7Y1A - chains y and p of the 14 polymer chains in the assembly; structure by electron microscopy, 6.30 A resolution (low resolution: residue-level contacts below are approximate; hydrogen-bond / salt-bridge calls are withheld).

# Chain y
Molecule: B-phycoerythrin beta chain
Organism: Porphyridium purpureum
UniProt: P11393 (PHEB_PORPP); residue numbers follow UniProt; this construct covers 1-177
Sequence (177 residues; row label = number of the first residue in the row):
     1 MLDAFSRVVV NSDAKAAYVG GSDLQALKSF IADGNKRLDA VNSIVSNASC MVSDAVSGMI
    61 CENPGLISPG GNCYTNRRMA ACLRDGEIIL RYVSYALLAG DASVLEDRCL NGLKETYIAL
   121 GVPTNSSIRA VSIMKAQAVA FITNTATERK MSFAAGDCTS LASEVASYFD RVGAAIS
Modified residues: N72 (N-methyl asparagine; MEN)
UniProt features mapped onto this chain:
  - binding site (phycourobilin): C50, C61
  - binding site ((2R,3E)-phycoerythrobilin): C82, C158
  - modified residue: N72 (N4-methylasparagine)
Covalently attached groups: covalent link N72-R78
Small-molecule neighbours:
  - phycoerythrobilin (PEB), molecule 1: A32, N35, K36, L38, D39, N42, I142, T143, N144, F153, A154, A155, G156, D157, C158
  - phycoerythrobilin (PEB), molecule 2: N47, C50, S53, D54, S57, G58, C61, E62, A136, Q137, F141, T145, A146, T147, R149
  - phycoerythrobilin (PEB), molecule 3: S57, I60, I67, Y74, M79
  - phycoerythrobilin (PEB), molecule 4: L66, N72, C73, R77, R78, A81, C82, R84, D85, I88, C109, Y117, L120, V122, P123, S126, S127

# Chain p
Molecule: Phycoerythrin alpha subunit
Organism: Porphyridium purpureum
UniProt: E2IH77 (E2IH77_PORPP); residue numbers follow UniProt; this construct covers 1-164
Sequence (164 residues; each row starts with the number of its first residue):
     1 MKSVITTVVS AADAAGRFPS NSDLESIQGN IQRSAARLEA AEKLAGNHEA VVKEAGDACF
    61 AKYAYLKNPG EAGENQEKIN KCYRDVDHYM RLVNYCLVVG GTGPLDEWGI AGAREVYRTL
   121 NLPTSAYVAS IAYTRDRLCV PRDMSAQAGV EFSAYLDYLI NALS
Small-molecule neighbours:
  - phycoerythrobilin (PEB), molecule 1: R33, Q147, V150, E151
  - phycoerythrobilin (PEB), molecule 2: K43, L44, N47, V51, R137, L138, C139, R142, D143
  - phycoerythrobilin (PEB), molecule 3: A72, K78, K81, C82, R84, D85, H88, Y89, L92, Y117, L120, L122, P123, A126, Y127

# How chain y and chain p interact
Residue-residue contacts (15):
  S49(y) - T119(p)
  S53(y) - T119(p)
  T75(y) - W108(p)
  N76(y) - W108(p)
  N76(y) - G109(p)
  N76(y) - I110(p)
  N76(y) - A111(p)
  N76(y) - G112(p)
  R77(y) - E107(p)
  R77(y) - A111(p)
  M79(y) - Y117(p)
  A80(y) - G112(p)
  A80(y) - V116(p)
  L83(y) - E115(p)
  L83(y) - T119(p)
Other interface residues (no listed pair), chain y (9 interface residues in all): V56
Other interface residues (no listed pair), chain p (11 interface residues in all): L120

# In short
The interface between chain y and chain p involves 9 residues on one side and 11 on the other. One
phycoerythrobilin molecule is bound between chain y and chain p. Bound to chain y: 4 copies of
phycoerythrobilin.
Here chain y is B-phycoerythrin beta chain and chain p is Phycoerythrin alpha subunit, both from Porphyridium
purpureum. Entry 7Y1A (Lateral hexamer) was determined by electron microscopy.
